PDB entry 5JMM | X-ray diffraction, 2.10 A resolution | chains A and F of the 4 polymer chains in the assembly

== Chain A ==
Molecule: Estrogen receptor
From: Homo sapiens
UniProt: P03372 (ESR1_HUMAN); residue numbers follow UniProt; this construct covers 302-552
Chain sequence (255 residues; each row starts with the number of its first residue):
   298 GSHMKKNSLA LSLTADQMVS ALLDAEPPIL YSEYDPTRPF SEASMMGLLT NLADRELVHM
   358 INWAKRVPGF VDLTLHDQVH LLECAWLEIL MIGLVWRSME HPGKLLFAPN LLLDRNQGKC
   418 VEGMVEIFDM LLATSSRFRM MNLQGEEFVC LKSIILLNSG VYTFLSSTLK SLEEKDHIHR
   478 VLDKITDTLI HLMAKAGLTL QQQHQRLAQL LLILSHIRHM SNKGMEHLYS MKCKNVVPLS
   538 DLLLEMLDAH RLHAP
Unresolved in the structure: 298-305, 414-420, 462-466, 549-552
Differences from the reference sequence: expression tag (298-301); engineered mutation S537 (Tyr in P03372)
Modified positions: C381 (S-hydroxycysteine; CSO)
Small-molecule neighbours: Biochanin A (QSO; 5,7-dihydroxy-3-(4-methoxyphenyl)-4H-chromen-4-one): M343, L346, L349, A350, E353, L384, L387, M388, L391, R394, F404, I424, L428, G521, H524, L525, M528

== Chain F ==
Molecule: Nuclear receptor coactivator 1
From: Homo sapiens
Notes: EC 2.3.1.48
UniProt: Q15788 (NCOA1_HUMAN); numbering as in UniProt (aligned over 686-698)
Chain sequence (13 residues; numbered 686 to 698; the number before each row is that of its first residue):
   686 RHKILHRLLQ EGS
Unresolved in the structure: 686-687, 697-698
Curated features (UniProtKB/Swiss-Prot):
  - motif: L690 to L694 (LXXLL motif 4)
  - modified residue: S698 (Phosphoserine)
  - mutagenesis: L693 to L694 (Slightly affects interactions with steroid receptors. Abolishes interactions with steroid receptors; when associated with A-636; A-637; A-752 and A-753)

== Interface between chain A and chain F ==
Contacting residue pairs - 20 pairs, chain A then chain F:
  I358(A) with L690(F), hydrophobic; L693(F), hydrophobic; L694(F), hydrophobic
  K362(A) with L693(F), hydrogen bond (side chain-backbone); L694(F), hydrogen bond (side chain-backbone); E696(F)
  L372(A) with H691(F)
  Q375(A) with L694(F)
  V376(A) with K688(F); L690(F); H691(F); L694(F)
  E380(A) with K688(F), salt bridge; L690(F)
  D538(A) with I689(F)
  L539(A) with I689(F)
  E542(A) with K688(F); I689(F), hydrogen bond (side chain-backbone); L690(F), hydrogen bond (side chain-backbone)
  M543(A) with L690(F), hydrophobic
Other interface residues (no listed pair), chain A (13 interface residues in all): F367, H373, L379

== Overview ==
The interface between chain A and chain F involves 13 residues on one side and 7 on the other; the contacts
include 4 hydrogen bonds and 1 salt bridge. Polar pairs include E380(A)-K688(F), K362(A)-L693(F) and
K362(A)-L694(F). Bound to chain A: Biochanin A.
Here chain A is Estrogen receptor and chain F is Nuclear receptor coactivator 1, both from Homo sapiens. Entry
5JMM (Crystal structure of hERa-LBD (Y537S) in complex with biochanin A) was determined by X-ray diffraction.
